6VH7 - chains A and B of the 6 polymer chains in the assembly; structure by electron microscopy, 3.80 A resolution.

Chain A (and B):
Molecule: Microtubule-associated protein tau
Organism: Homo sapiens
Notes: chain B of this document is another copy of the same molecule, construct and numbering; everything in this record applies to it too
Reference sequence: P10636 (TAU_HUMAN), isoform P10636-6; residues 274-380 here correspond to UniProt positions 216-322 (UniProt number = residue number - 58)
Amino-acid sequence (107 residues; each row starts with the number of its first residue):
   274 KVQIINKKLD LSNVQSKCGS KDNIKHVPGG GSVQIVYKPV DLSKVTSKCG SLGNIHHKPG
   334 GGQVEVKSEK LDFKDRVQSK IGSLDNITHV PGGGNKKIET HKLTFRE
What the authors report for this chain:
  - post-translational modification sites: Lys321, Lys353
  - post-translational modification sites: Lys375 (citing earlier work)
  - post-translational modification sites: Lys311 (proposed by the authors, not directly observed)

How chain A and chain B interact:
Contacting residue pairs (228; chain A residue first):
  Lys274(A) with Lys274(B)
  Val275(A) with Lys274(B), hydrogen bond (backbone-backbone); Val275(B); Gln276(B), hydrogen bond (backbone-backbone)
  Gln276(A) with Gln276(B)
  Ile277(A) with Gln276(B), hydrogen bond (backbone-backbone); Ile277(B); Ile278(B), hydrogen bond (backbone-backbone)
  Ile278(A) with Ile278(B)
  Asn279(A) with Ile278(B), hydrogen bond (backbone-backbone); Asn279(B), hydrogen bond; Lys280(B), hydrogen bond (backbone-backbone)
  Lys280(A) with Lys280(B)
  Lys281(A) with Lys280(B), hydrogen bond (backbone-backbone); Lys281(B), hydrogen bond (backbone-backbone)
  Leu282(A) with Lys281(B), hydrogen bond (backbone-backbone); Leu282(B); Asp283(B), hydrogen bond (backbone-backbone)
  Asp283(A) with Lys280(B), salt bridge; Asp283(B); Leu284(B), hydrogen bond (backbone-backbone)
  Leu284(A) with Leu284(B), hydrogen bond (backbone-backbone)
  Ser285(A) with Leu284(B), hydrogen bond (backbone-backbone); Ser285(B); Asn286(B), hydrogen bond (backbone-backbone); Lys317(B)
  Asn286(A) with Asn286(B); Lys317(B)
  Val287(A) with Asn286(B), hydrogen bond (backbone-backbone); Val287(B); Gln288(B), hydrogen bond (backbone-backbone)
  Gln288(A) with Asn286(B); Gln288(B), hydrogen bond; Leu315(B)
  Ser289(A) with Gln288(B), hydrogen bond (backbone-backbone); Ser289(B); Lys290(B), hydrogen bond (backbone-backbone)
  Lys290(A) with Lys290(B), hydrogen bond (backbone-backbone); Cys291(B), hydrogen bond (backbone-backbone); Ser293(B), hydrogen bond (backbone-side chain)
  Cys291(A) with Cys291(B)
  Gly292(A) with Cys291(B), hydrogen bond (backbone-backbone); Gly292(B), hydrogen bond (backbone-backbone)
  Ser293(A) with Gly292(B), hydrogen bond (backbone-backbone); Ser293(B); Lys294(B), hydrogen bond (backbone-backbone)
  Lys294(A) with Lys294(B), hydrogen bond (backbone-backbone); Asp295(B), hydrogen bond (backbone-backbone)
  Asp295(A) with Gly292(B); Lys294(B); Asp295(B)
  Asn296(A) with Asp295(B), hydrogen bond (backbone-backbone); Asn296(B); Ile297(B), hydrogen bond (backbone-backbone)
  Ile297(A) with Ile297(B)
  Lys298(A) with Ile297(B), hydrogen bond (backbone-backbone); Lys298(B); His299(B), hydrogen bond (backbone-backbone)
  His299(A) with His299(B), hydrogen bond; Pro301(B)
  Val300(A) with His299(B), hydrogen bond (backbone-backbone); Val300(B); Pro301(B)
  Pro301(A) with Pro301(B)
  Gly302(A) with Pro301(B), hydrogen bond (backbone-backbone); Gly302(B)
  Gly303(A) with Gly302(B), hydrogen bond (backbone-backbone); Gly303(B); Gly304(B), hydrogen bond (backbone-backbone)
  Gly304(A) with Gly304(B), hydrogen bond (backbone-backbone); Ser305(B), hydrogen bond (backbone-backbone)
  Ser305(A) with Pro301(B); Ser305(B)
  Val306(A) with Ser305(B), hydrogen bond (backbone-backbone); Val306(B); Gln307(B), hydrogen bond (backbone-backbone)
  Gln307(A) with His299(B); Gln307(B), hydrogen bond
  Ile308(A) with Gln307(B), hydrogen bond (backbone-backbone); Ile308(B); Val309(B), hydrogen bond (backbone-backbone)
  Val309(A) with Val309(B)
  Tyr310(A) with Val309(B), hydrogen bond (backbone-backbone); Tyr310(B), hydrophobic; Lys311(B), hydrogen bond (backbone-backbone); Gly335(B)
  Lys311(A) with Lys311(B)
  Pro312(A) with Lys311(B); Pro312(B); Val313(B), hydrogen bond (backbone-backbone); Asp314(B)
  Val313(A) with Val313(B)
  Asp314(A) with Val313(B), hydrogen bond (backbone-backbone); Asp314(B); Leu315(B), hydrogen bond (backbone-backbone)
  Leu315(A) with Leu315(B)
  Ser316(A) with Leu315(B), hydrogen bond (backbone-backbone); Ser316(B); Lys317(B), hydrogen bond (backbone-backbone)
  Lys317(A) with Lys317(B)
  Val318(A) with Lys317(B), hydrogen bond (backbone-backbone); Val318(B); Thr319(B), hydrogen bond (backbone-backbone)
  Thr319(A) with Thr319(B)
  Ser320(A) with Thr319(B), hydrogen bond (backbone-backbone); Ser320(B); Lys321(B), hydrogen bond (backbone-backbone)
  Lys321(A) with Lys321(B)
  Cys322(A) with Lys321(B), hydrogen bond (backbone-backbone); Cys322(B)
  Gly323(A) with Cys322(B); Gly323(B); Ser324(B)
  Ser324(A) with Gly323(B), hydrogen bond (backbone-backbone); Ser324(B), hydrogen bond (backbone-backbone)
  Leu325(A) with Ser324(B), hydrogen bond (backbone-backbone); Leu325(B)
  Gly326(A) with Gly326(B); Asn327(B), hydrogen bond (backbone-backbone)
  Asn327(A) with Asn327(B), hydrogen bond
  Ile328(A) with Asn327(B), hydrogen bond (backbone-backbone); Ile328(B), hydrophobic; His329(B), hydrogen bond (backbone-backbone)
  His329(A) with His329(B)
  His330(A) with His329(B), hydrogen bond (backbone-backbone); His330(B); Lys331(B), hydrogen bond (backbone-backbone)
  Lys331(A) with Lys331(B)
  Pro332(A) with Lys331(B); Pro332(B), hydrophobic; Gly333(B), hydrogen bond (backbone-backbone)
  Gly334(A) with Gly333(B), hydrogen bond (backbone-backbone); Gly334(B)
  Gly335(A) with Gly335(B); Gln336(B), hydrogen bond (backbone-backbone)
  Gln336(A) with Gln336(B)
  Val337(A) with Gln336(B), hydrogen bond (backbone-backbone); Val337(B); Glu338(B), hydrogen bond (backbone-backbone)
  Glu338(A) with Glu338(B)
  Val339(A) with Glu338(B), hydrogen bond (backbone-backbone); Val339(B); Lys340(B), hydrogen bond (backbone-backbone)
  Lys340(A) with Lys340(B)
  Ser341(A) with Lys340(B), hydrogen bond (backbone-backbone); Ser341(B); Glu342(B), hydrogen bond (backbone-backbone)
  Glu342(A) with Glu342(B); Lys343(B), hydrogen bond (backbone-backbone)
  Lys343(A) with Lys343(B)
  Leu344(A) with Lys343(B), hydrogen bond (backbone-backbone); Leu344(B); Asp345(B), hydrogen bond (backbone-backbone)
  Asp345(A) with Asp345(B)
  Phe346(A) with Asp345(B), hydrogen bond (backbone-backbone); Phe346(B), hydrophobic; Lys347(B), hydrogen bond (backbone-backbone)
  Lys347(A) with Lys347(B); Asp348(B), hydrogen bond (backbone-backbone)
  Asp348(A) with Asp348(B); Arg349(B), hydrogen bond (backbone-backbone)
  Arg349(A) with Arg349(B)
  Val350(A) with Arg349(B), hydrogen bond (backbone-backbone); Val350(B); Gln351(B), hydrogen bond (backbone-backbone)
  Gln351(A) with Gln351(B), hydrogen bond
  Ser352(A) with Gln351(B), hydrogen bond (backbone-backbone); Ser352(B); Lys353(B), hydrogen bond (backbone-backbone)
  Lys353(A) with Lys353(B)
  Ile354(A) with Lys353(B), hydrogen bond (backbone-backbone); Ile354(B); Gly355(B), hydrogen bond (backbone-backbone)
  Gly355(A) with Gly355(B); Ser356(B), hydrogen bond (backbone-backbone)
  Ser356(A) with Ser356(B)
  Leu357(A) with Ser356(B), hydrogen bond (backbone-backbone); Leu357(B); Asp358(B), hydrogen bond (backbone-backbone); Asn359(B)
  Asp358(A) with Asp358(B); Asn359(B), hydrogen bond (backbone-backbone)
  Asn359(A) with Asn359(B), hydrogen bond
  Ile360(A) with Asn359(B), hydrogen bond (backbone-backbone); Ile360(B); Thr361(B), hydrogen bond (backbone-backbone)
  Thr361(A) with Thr361(B)
  His362(A) with Thr361(B), hydrogen bond (backbone-backbone); His362(B); Val363(B), hydrogen bond (backbone-backbone)
  Val363(A) with Val363(B)
  Pro364(A) with Val363(B); Pro364(B); Gly365(B), hydrogen bond (backbone-backbone); Gly366(B)
  Gly366(A) with Gly366(B); Asn368(B)
  Gly367(A) with Asn368(B)
  Asn368(A) with Asn368(B), hydrogen bond; Lys369(B), hydrogen bond (backbone-backbone)
  Lys369(A) with Lys369(B)
  Lys370(A) with Lys369(B), hydrogen bond (backbone-backbone); Lys370(B); Ile371(B), hydrogen bond (backbone-backbone)
  Ile371(A) with Ile371(B)
  Glu372(A) with Ile371(B), hydrogen bond (backbone-backbone); Glu372(B); Thr373(B), hydrogen bond (backbone-backbone)
  Thr373(A) with Thr373(B)
  His374(A) with Thr373(B), hydrogen bond (backbone-backbone); His374(B); Lys375(B), hydrogen bond (backbone-backbone)
  Lys375(A) with Lys375(B)
  Leu376(A) with Asn279(B); Lys375(B), hydrogen bond (backbone-backbone); Leu376(B), hydrophobic; Thr377(B), hydrogen bond (backbone-side chain)
  Thr377(A) with Lys375(B); Thr377(B), hydrogen bond (backbone-side chain)
  Phe378(A) with Ile277(B), hydrophobic; Thr377(B), hydrogen bond (backbone-backbone); Phe378(B), hydrophobic; Arg379(B), hydrogen bond (backbone-backbone)
  Arg379(A) with Thr377(B), hydrogen bond (side chain-backbone); Phe378(B); Arg379(B)
  Glu380(A) with Ile277(B); Arg379(B), hydrogen bond (backbone-backbone)
Other interface residues (no listed pair), chain A (107 interface residues in all): Gly333, Gly365
Other interface residues (no listed pair), chain B (107 interface residues in all): Gly367, Glu380

Overview:
Chain A and chain B each contribute 107 residues to their interface, with 114 hydrogen bonds and 1 salt
bridge. Polar contacts include Asp283(A)-Lys280(B), Asn279(A)-Asn279(B) and Gln288(A)-Gln288(B). From the
paper: modification sites Lys321(A), Lys353(A) and Lys375(A) among others.
Chain A and chain B are both Microtubule-associated protein tau (Homo sapiens); the structure, Doublet Tau
Fibril from Corticobasal Degeneration Human Brain Tissue, was determined by electron microscopy, deposited
together with 6VI3, 6VHA and 6VHL.
